Entry 8ICB (X-ray diffraction, 3.10 A resolution); this record covers chains T and A of the 3 polymer chains in the assembly.

# Chain T
Molecule: 8-nt DNA strand
Sequence (8 nucleotides; numbered 1 to 8; the number before each row is that of its first residue):
     1 CATTAGAA

# Chain A
Protein: Protein (DNA polymerase beta (e.c.2.7.7.7))
Organism: Homo sapiens
UniProtKB: P06746 (DPOB_HUMAN); residues 2-335 here correspond to UniProt positions 1-334 (UniProt number = residue number - 1)
Amino-acid sequence (335 residues; each row starts with the number of its first residue):
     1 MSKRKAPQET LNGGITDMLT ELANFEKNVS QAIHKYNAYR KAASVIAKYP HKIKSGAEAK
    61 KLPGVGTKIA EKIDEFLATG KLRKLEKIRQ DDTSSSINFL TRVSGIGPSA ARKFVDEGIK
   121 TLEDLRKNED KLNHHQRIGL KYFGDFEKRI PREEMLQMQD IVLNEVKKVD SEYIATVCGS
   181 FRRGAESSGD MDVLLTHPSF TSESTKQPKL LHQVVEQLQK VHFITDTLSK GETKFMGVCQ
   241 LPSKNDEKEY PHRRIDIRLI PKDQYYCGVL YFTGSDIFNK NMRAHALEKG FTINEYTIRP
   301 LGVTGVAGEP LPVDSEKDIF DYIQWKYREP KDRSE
Unresolved in the structure: 1-8
Curated features (UniProtKB/Swiss-Prot):
  - binding site (K(+)): Lys61
  - binding site (Na(+)): Lys61
Ion coordination: Na+ site 1: Lys60, Leu62; Na+ site 2: Thr101, Val103, Ile106 (shared with 1 residue of chain P)

# Chain T / chain A interface
Contacting residue pairs (11; chain T residue first):
  DA2(T) - Tyr296(A)  sugar contact
  DT3(T) - Thr233(A)  phosphate contact
  DT3(T) - Lys234(A)  phosphate contact
  DT4(T) - Ser229(A)  phosphate contact
  DT4(T) - Gly231(A)  phosphate contact
  DT4(T) - Glu232(A)  hydrogen bond to the phosphate
  DT4(T) - Thr233(A)  hydrogen bond to the phosphate
  DT4(T) - Lys234(A)  hydrogen bond to the phosphate
  DA5(T) - Ser229(A)  phosphate contact
  DA5(T) - Lys230(A)  hydrogen bond to the phosphate
  DG6(T) - Asn133(A)  phosphate contact
Interface residues without a listed pair, chain A (9 interface residues in all): His134

# Summary
The interface between chain T and chain A involves 5 residues on one side and 9 on the other; the contacts
include 4 hydrogen bonds. Polar pairs include DT4(T)-Glu232(A), DT4(T)-Thr233(A) and DT4(T)-Lys234(A).
Here chain T is an 8-nt DNA strand and chain A is Protein (DNA polymerase beta (e.c.2.7.7.7)) (Homo sapiens).
Entry 8ICB (DNA polymerase beta (pol B) (e.c.2.7.7.7) complexed with seven base pairs of DNA; soaked in the
...) was determined by X-ray diffraction (same publication as 1ZQA, 1ZQB, 1ZQC, 1ZQD, 1ZQE, 1ZQG and 28
further entries).
